8XXH - chains B and G of the 7 polymer chains in the assembly; structure by electron microscopy, 2.80 A resolution.

[Chain B]
Name: Guanine nucleotide-binding protein G(I)/G(S)/G(T) subunit beta-1
From: Homo sapiens
UniProt: P62873 (GBB1_HUMAN); residue numbers follow UniProt; this construct covers 3-340
Amino-acid sequence (350 residues; row label = number of the first residue in the row; numbers below 1 keep their minus sign (Met-9 is residue -9)):
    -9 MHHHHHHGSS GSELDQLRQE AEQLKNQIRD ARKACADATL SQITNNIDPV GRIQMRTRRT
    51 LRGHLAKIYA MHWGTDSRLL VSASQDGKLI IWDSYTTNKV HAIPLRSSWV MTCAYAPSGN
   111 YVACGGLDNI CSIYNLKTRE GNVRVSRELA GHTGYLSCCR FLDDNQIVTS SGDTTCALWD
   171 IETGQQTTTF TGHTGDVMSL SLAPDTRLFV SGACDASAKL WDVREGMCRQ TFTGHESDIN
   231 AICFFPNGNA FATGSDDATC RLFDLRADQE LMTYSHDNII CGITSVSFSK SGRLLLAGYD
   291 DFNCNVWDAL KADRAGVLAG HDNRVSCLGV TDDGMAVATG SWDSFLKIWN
Unresolved in the structure: -9 to 4
Cystine bridges: Cys103-Cys114
Construct notes: initiating methionine (-9); expression tag (-8 to 2)
Swiss-Prot annotation at these positions:
  - modified residue: His266 (Phosphohistidine)
  - natural variant: Leu30 (L30F: In MRD42; uncertain significance), Arg52 (R52G: In MRD42), Gly64 (G64V: In MRD42), Asp76 (D76E: In MRD42; D76G: In MRD42), Gly77 (G77S: In MRD42), Lys78 (K78R: In MRD42), Ile80 (I80N: In MRD42; I80T: In MRD42), His91 (H91R: In MRD42; uncertain significance), Ala92 (A92T: In MRD42), Pro94 (P94S: In MRD42), Leu95 (L95P: In MRD42), Arg96 (R96L: In MRD42), 5 further natural variant entries in UniProt

[Chain G]
Name: Guanine nucleotide-binding protein G(I)/G(S)/G(O) subunit gamma-2
From: Homo sapiens
UniProt: P59768 (GBG2_HUMAN); residue numbers follow UniProt; this construct covers 1-71
Amino-acid sequence (71 residues; row label = number of the first residue in the row):
     1 MASNNTASIA QARKLVEQLK MEANIDRIKV SKAAADLMAY CEAHAKEDPL LTPVPASENP
    61 FREKKFFCAI L
Unresolved in the structure: 1-8, 62-71
Swiss-Prot annotation at these positions:
  - modified residue: Ala2 (N-acetylalanine), Cys68 (Cysteine methyl ester)
  - lipidation: Cys68 (S-geranylgeranyl cysteine)

[Interface between chain B and chain G]
Residue-residue contacts - 77 pairs, chain B then chain G:
  Leu7(B) - Ala12(G)  hydrophobic
  Leu7(B) - Val16(G)
  Glu10(B) - Val16(G)
  Ala11(B) - Val16(G)  hydrophobic
  Ala11(B) - Leu19(G)
  Leu14(B) - Val16(G)
  Leu14(B) - Leu19(G)  hydrophobic
  Leu14(B) - Lys20(G)
  Lys15(B) - Leu19(G)
  Ile18(B) - Ala23(G)  hydrophobic
  Ile18(B) - Arg27(G)
  Ala21(B) - Arg27(G)
  Ala24(B) - Lys29(G)  hydrogen bond (backbone-side chain)
  Cys25(B) - Arg27(G)
  Cys25(B) - Lys29(G)
  Cys25(B) - Val30(G)
  Ala26(B) - Val30(G)  hydrophobic
  Asp27(B) - Lys29(G)
  Asp27(B) - Val30(G)
  Ala28(B) - Val30(G)
  Leu30(B) - Ala34(G)  hydrophobic
  Ile33(B) - Ser31(G)
  Ile33(B) - Ala34(G)  hydrophobic
  Ile33(B) - Met38(G)  hydrophobic
  Thr34(B) - Met38(G)
  Ile37(B) - Met38(G)  hydrophobic
  Val40(B) - Leu51(G)  hydrophobic
  Ile43(B) - Leu50(G)
  Ile43(B) - Leu51(G)
  Met45(B) - Leu50(G)  hydrophobic
  Arg48(B) - Asn59(G)
  Arg48(B) - Phe61(G)
  Arg49(B) - Pro60(G)  hydrogen bond (side chain-backbone)
  Arg49(B) - Phe61(G)
  Ser84(B) - Phe61(G)
  Tyr85(B) - Pro60(G)
  Tyr85(B) - Phe61(G)  hydrophobic
  Cys218(B) - Glu22(G)
  Arg219(B) - Ile25(G)
  Gln220(B) - Glu22(G)
  Gln220(B) - Ile25(G)
  Thr221(B) - Glu22(G)
  Phe235(B) - Tyr40(G)  hydrophobic
  Pro236(B) - Tyr40(G)
  Asn237(B) - Tyr40(G)
  Ala240(B) - Leu37(G)  hydrophobic
  Asp254(B) - Ala33(G)
  Asp254(B) - Leu37(G)
  Arg256(B) - Arg27(G)
  Arg256(B) - Ile28(G)
  Arg256(B) - Asp36(G)  salt bridge
  Ala257(B) - Ile28(G)
  Ala257(B) - Val30(G)  hydrophobic
  Asp258(B) - Ile25(G)
  Asp258(B) - Arg27(G)  salt bridge
  Leu261(B) - Leu37(G)  hydrophobic
  Ser279(B) - Asp48(G)  hydrogen bond
  Lys280(B) - Glu47(G)
  Ser281(B) - Tyr40(G)
  Ser281(B) - Cys41(G)  hydrogen bond (side chain-backbone)
  Ser281(B) - His44(G)  hydrogen bond (side chain-backbone)
  Ser281(B) - Ala45(G)
  Ser281(B) - Asp48(G)
  Gly282(B) - Cys41(G)
  Arg283(B) - Cys41(G)
  Arg283(B) - Leu51(G)
  Leu284(B) - Leu51(G)  hydrophobic
  Leu300(B) - Met38(G)  hydrophobic
  Leu300(B) - Cys41(G)  hydrophobic
  Asp323(B) - Pro49(G)
  Gly324(B) - Pro49(G)
  Gly324(B) - Leu50(G)
  Met325(B) - Pro49(G)  hydrophobic
  Met325(B) - Pro60(G)  hydrophobic
  Ala326(B) - Phe61(G)  hydrophobic
  Val327(B) - Leu50(G)  hydrophobic
  Asn340(B) - Asn59(G)  hydrogen bond
Other interface residues (no listed pair), chain B (55 interface residues in all): Ser67, Thr181, Leu252, Gln259, Val320, Ile338
Other interface residues (no listed pair), chain G (34 interface residues in all): Ile9, Gln18, Asp26, Val54, Glu58

[Overview]
Chain B and chain G form an interface of 55 and 34 residues respectively, with 6 hydrogen bonds and 2 salt
bridges. Polar pairs include Arg256(B)-Asp36(G), Asp258(B)-Arg27(G) and Ala24(B)-Lys29(G).
Chain B is Guanine nucleotide-binding protein G(I)/G(S)/G(T) subunit beta-1 and chain G is Guanine
nucleotide-binding protein G(I)/G(S)/G(O) subunit gamma-2, both from Homo sapiens; the structure, Structure of
CXCR2 bound to CXCL2 (CXCR2-CXCL2-Go Full map), was determined by electron microscopy (same publication as
8XVU, 8XWA, 8XWF, 8XWM, 8XWN, 8XWS and 6 further entries).
